PDB entry 2HG3 | X-ray diffraction, 2.70 A resolution | chains L and M of the 3 polymer chains in the assembly

== Chain L ==
Name: Reaction center protein L chain
From: Rhodobacter sphaeroides
UniProt: P0C0Y8 (RCEL_RHOSH); numbering as in UniProt (aligned over 1-281)
Chain sequence (281 residues; each row starts with the number of its first residue):
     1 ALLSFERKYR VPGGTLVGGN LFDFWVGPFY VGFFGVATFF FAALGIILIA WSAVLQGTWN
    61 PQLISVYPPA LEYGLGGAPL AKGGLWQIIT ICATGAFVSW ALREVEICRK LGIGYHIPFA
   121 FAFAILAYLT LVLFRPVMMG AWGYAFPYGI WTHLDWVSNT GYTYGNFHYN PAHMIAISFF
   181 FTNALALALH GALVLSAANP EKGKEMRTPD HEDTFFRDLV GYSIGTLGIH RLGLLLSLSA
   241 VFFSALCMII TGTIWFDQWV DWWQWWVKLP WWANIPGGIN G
Bound ions: bacteriochlorophyll a Mg site 1 near H153 (its only coordinating residue here); bacteriochlorophyll a Mg site 2 near H173 (its only coordinating residue here); Fe ion: H190, H230 (shared with H219(M), E234(M), H266(M) of chain M)
Small-molecule neighbours:
  - bacteriochlorophyll a (BCL), molecule 1: I46, I49, F97, Y128, L131, F146, I150, W151, H153, L154, W156, V157
  - bacteriochlorophyll a (BCL), molecule 2: F97, F121, A124, I125, A127, Y128, L131, W156, V157, S158, T160, G161, Y162, N166, F167, H168, H173, A176, I177, F180, F181, V241, S244, A245, C247, M248
  - bacteriochlorophyll a (BCL), molecule 3: V157, Y162, H168, F181
  - bacteriochlorophyll a (BCL), molecule 4: H168, M174, I177, S178, F181, T182, L185
  - bacteriopheophytin a (BPH), molecule 1: T38, F41, A42, G45, I49, C92, A93, A96, F97, W100, E104, I117, A120, F121, F123, A124, Y128, F146, Y148, G149, I150, H153, F180, S237, L238, V241
  - bacteriopheophytin a (BPH), molecule 2: F181, A184, L185, A188, L189, F216, L219, V220
  - 6,7-dibromo-phosphatidylcholine (PC9; (7R,14S)-14,15-dibromo-4-hydroxy-N,N,N-trimethyl-9-oxo-7-[(palmitoyloxy)methyl]-3,5,8-trioxa-4-phosphahexacosan-1-aminium 4-oxide), molecule 1: A1, P28, F29
  - 6,7-dibromo-phosphatidylcholine (PC9), molecule 2: V220, G221, Y222
  - ubiquinone-10 (U10), molecule 1: V26, F29, Y30, V31, G35, T38, F39, W100, R103
  - ubiquinone-10 (U10), molecule 2: P171, M174, I175, S178, F179, T182, L185, A186, L189, H190, L193, V194, E212, D213, F216, V220, Y222, S223, I224, G225, T226, I229, L232, W262, W263
From the paper describing this entry:
  - binding site for 6,7-dibromo-phosphatidylcholine: V220 to Y222

== Chain M ==
Name: Reaction center protein M chain
From: Rhodobacter sphaeroides
UniProt: P0C0Y9 (RCEM_RHOSH); numbering as in UniProt (aligned over 1-307)
Chain sequence (307 residues; numbered 1 to 307; the number before each row is that of its first residue):
     1 AEYQNIFSQV QVRGPADLGM TEDVNLANRS GVGPFSTLLG WFGNAQLGPI YLGSLGVLSL
    61 FSGLMWFFTI GIWFWYQAGW NPAVFLRDLF FFSLEPPAPE YGLSFAAPLK EGGLWLIASF
   121 FMFVAVWSWW GRTYLRAQAL GMGKHTAWAF LSAIWLWMVL GFIRPILMGS WSEAVPYGIF
   181 SHLDWTNNFS LVHGNLFYNP FHGLSIAFLY GSALLFAMHG ATILAVSRFG GERELEQIAD
   241 RGTAAERAAL FWRWTMGFNA TMEGIHRWAI WMAVLVTLTG GIGILLSGTV VDNWYVWGQN
   301 HGMAPLN
Disordered / not traced: 303-307
Bound ions: bacteriochlorophyll a Mg site 1 near H182 (its only coordinating residue here); bacteriochlorophyll a Mg site 2 near H202 (its only coordinating residue here); Fe ion: H219, E234, H266 (shared with H190(L), H230(L) of chain L)
Small-molecule neighbours:
  - bacteriochlorophyll a (BCL), molecule 1: W66, F67, M122, V126, F150, A153, I154, L156, W157, L160, W185, T186, N187, F189, S190, N195, L196, F197, H202, S205, I206, L209, Y210, V276, T277, G280, G281, I284
  - bacteriochlorophyll a (BCL), molecule 2: L89, M122, W157, L160, V175, I179, H182, L183, W185, T186
  - bacteriochlorophyll a (BCL), molecule 3: T186, F197, Y210
  - bacteriochlorophyll a (BCL), molecule 4: F197, G203, I206, A207, Y210, G211, L214
  - bacteriopheophytin a (BPH), molecule 1: S59, L60, G63, L64, F67, A125, V126, W129, T133, T146, A149, F150, A153, A273, V274, T277
  - bacteriopheophytin a (BPH), molecule 2: Y210, A213, L214, A217, M218, W252, T255, M256
  - heptane-1,2,3-triol (HTO): P200, G203, L204, A207
  - 6,7-dibromo-phosphatidylcholine (PC9; (7R,14S)-14,15-dibromo-4-hydroxy-N,N,N-trimethyl-9-oxo-7-[(palmitoyloxy)methyl]-3,5,8-trioxa-4-phosphahexacosan-1-aminium 4-oxide), molecule 1: S30, G31, V32, G33, L47, G48, I50, L60, W129
  - 6,7-dibromo-phosphatidylcholine (PC9), molecule 2: F208, R253, M256, G257, F258, W268, W271, M272, L275
  - ubiquinone-10 (U10): L214, L215, M218, H219, T222, I223, A245, A248, A249, W252, M256, F258, N259, A260, T261, M262, I265, W268, M272

== How chain L and chain M interact ==
Pairs across the interface (215; chain L residue first):
  A1(L) - R253(M)  hydrogen bond (backbone-side chain)
  L2(L) - R253(M)
  L3(L) - R253(M)
  L3(L) - N259(M)
  F5(L) - R241(M)
  F5(L) - E246(M)
  F5(L) - L250(M)  hydrophobic
  E6(L) - L250(M)
  E6(L) - R253(M)  salt bridge
  E6(L) - W254(M)  hydrogen bond
  K8(L) - E246(M)  salt bridge
  Y9(L) - T243(M)  hydrogen bond
  Y9(L) - E246(M)  hydrogen bond
  Y9(L) - R247(M)
  Y9(L) - L250(M)  hydrophobic
  Y9(L) - W254(M)
  R10(L) - R253(M)
  R10(L) - W254(M)
  W25(L) - W254(M)
  P28(L) - R253(M)
  P28(L) - W254(M)
  P28(L) - G257(M)
  F29(L) - W254(M)
  F29(L) - T255(M)
  F29(L) - M256(M)
  F29(L) - G257(M)
  Y30(L) - W254(M)  hydrogen bond (backbone-backbone)
  W100(L) - T255(M)
  R103(L) - W254(M)  hydrogen bond (side chain-backbone)
  R103(L) - T255(M)  hydrogen bond (side chain-backbone)
  E104(L) - F251(M)
  E104(L) - T255(M)
  I107(L) - F251(M)  hydrophobic
  I107(L) - W254(M)  hydrophobic
  I107(L) - T255(M)
  C108(L) - F251(M)  hydrophobic
  K110(L) - W254(M)
  L111(L) - R247(M)  hydrogen bond (backbone-side chain)
  L111(L) - L250(M)
  L111(L) - F251(M)
  L111(L) - W254(M)  hydrophobic
  G112(L) - R228(M)  hydrogen bond (backbone-side chain)
  G112(L) - F229(M)
  I113(L) - A225(M)
  I113(L) - V226(M)  hydrophobic
  I113(L) - R228(M)
  I113(L) - F229(M)  hydrophobic
  I113(L) - R247(M)
  I113(L) - F251(M)  hydrophobic
  G114(L) - A225(M)  hydrogen bond (backbone-backbone)
  G114(L) - R228(M)
  H116(L) - Q4(M)  hydrogen bond (side chain-backbone)
  H116(L) - A221(M)
  H116(L) - L224(M)
  H116(L) - A225(M)
  I117(L) - A221(M)
  I117(L) - T222(M)
  I117(L) - F251(M)  hydrophobic
  I117(L) - W252(M)  hydrophobic
  W151(L) - F197(M)
  L154(L) - F197(M)
  D155(L) - Y198(M)
  S158(L) - F197(M)
  Y162(L) - N187(M)  hydrogen bond
  Y162(L) - L191(M)
  N166(L) - L183(M)
  N166(L) - N187(M)
  H168(L) - L183(M)  hydrogen bond (side chain-backbone)
  H168(L) - T186(M)
  Y169(L) - F180(M)
  Y169(L) - D184(M)  hydrogen bond
  M174(L) - F180(M)  hydrophobic
  M174(L) - L183(M)  hydrophobic
  F180(L) - L209(M)
  F180(L) - A213(M)  hydrophobic
  N183(L) - S212(M)  hydrogen bond (side chain-backbone)
  N183(L) - A213(M)
  N183(L) - F216(M)
  A184(L) - A273(M)
  A186(L) - F216(M)
  L187(L) - S212(M)
  L187(L) - F216(M)  hydrophobic
  L187(L) - A269(M)  hydrophobic
  A188(L) - A273(M)
  L189(L) - T146(M)
  H190(L) - H219(M)
  H190(L) - E234(M)  salt bridge
  H190(L) - H266(M)  hydrogen bond
  G191(L) - H266(M)
  A192(L) - H145(M)
  A192(L) - T146(M)
  A192(L) - I270(M)  hydrophobic
  V194(L) - E234(M)
  V194(L) - L235(M)
  V194(L) - H266(M)
  L195(L) - H145(M)
  L195(L) - E263(M)
  L195(L) - H266(M)
  L195(L) - R267(M)
  L195(L) - I270(M)  hydrophobic
  S196(L) - M142(M)
  S196(L) - G143(M)  hydrogen bond (backbone-backbone)
  S196(L) - H145(M)
  A197(L) - M142(M)  hydrophobic
  A197(L) - L235(M)  hydrophobic
  A198(L) - L235(M)
  A198(L) - I238(M)  hydrophobic
  N199(L) - G143(M)
  N199(L) - H145(M)
  N199(L) - E263(M)  hydrogen bond
  N199(L) - R267(M)  hydrogen bond
  P200(L) - G141(M)
  P200(L) - G143(M)
  E201(L) - Q138(M)
  E201(L) - G141(M)  hydrogen bond (backbone-backbone)
  E201(L) - M142(M)
  E201(L) - K144(M)  salt bridge
  K204(L) - G141(M)
  M206(L) - L235(M)
  R207(L) - E22(M)  salt bridge
  R207(L) - L140(M)  hydrogen bond (side chain-backbone)
  R207(L) - G141(M)
  R207(L) - M142(M)
  R207(L) - L235(M)
  T208(L) - L235(M)
  P209(L) - L235(M)
  D210(L) - M20(M)
  H211(L) - M20(M)
  H211(L) - E22(M)  salt bridge
  H211(L) - M142(M)
  E212(L) - L235(M)
  D213(L) - N44(M)
  T214(L) - G19(M)
  T214(L) - M20(M)  hydrogen bond (side chain-backbone)
  T214(L) - R29(M)
  T214(L) - L140(M)
  F215(L) - T133(M)
  F215(L) - R136(M)
  F215(L) - A137(M)
  F215(L) - L140(M)  hydrophobic
  F215(L) - T146(M)
  R217(L) - N44(M)
  R217(L) - Q46(M)
  R217(L) - G48(M)
  R217(L) - P49(M)
  R217(L) - I50(M)
  D218(L) - R29(M)  salt bridge
  D218(L) - I50(M)
  D218(L) - Y51(M)  hydrogen bond (backbone-backbone)
  D218(L) - R132(M)  hydrogen bond (backbone-side chain)
  L219(L) - I50(M)
  L219(L) - W129(M)
  L219(L) - R132(M)  hydrogen bond (backbone-side chain)
  L219(L) - T133(M)
  V220(L) - I50(M)
  G221(L) - L47(M)
  G221(L) - G48(M)  hydrogen bond (backbone-backbone)
  G221(L) - I50(M)
  Y222(L) - L39(M)  hydrophobic
  Y222(L) - N44(M)  hydrogen bond (side chain-backbone)
  Y222(L) - Q46(M)
  Y222(L) - L47(M)  hydrophobic
  S223(L) - N44(M)  hydrogen bond (backbone-side chain)
  I224(L) - G43(M)
  I224(L) - N44(M)  hydrogen bond (backbone-backbone)
  G225(L) - N44(M)
  T226(L) - E232(M)  hydrogen bond (side chain-backbone)
  L227(L) - N5(M)
  L227(L) - L224(M)  hydrophobic
  G228(L) - F42(M)
  I229(L) - F216(M)
  H230(L) - H219(M)  hydrogen bond
  H230(L) - G220(M)
  H230(L) - I223(M)
  H230(L) - E234(M)  salt bridge
  R231(L) - Y3(M)
  R231(L) - N5(M)  hydrogen bond (side chain-backbone)
  R231(L) - I6(M)  hydrogen bond (side chain-backbone)
  R231(L) - F7(M)
  R231(L) - S8(M)  hydrogen bond
  R231(L) - W41(M)  hydrogen bond (side chain-backbone)
  R231(L) - F42(M)  hydrogen bond (side chain-backbone)
  L232(L) - F42(M)
  G233(L) - F216(M)
  L234(L) - A217(M)
  L234(L) - A221(M)  hydrophobic
  L234(L) - L224(M)  hydrophobic
  S237(L) - A213(M)
  S237(L) - A217(M)
  W263(L) - F90(M)  hydrophobic
  W263(L) - F180(M)  hydrophobic
  W266(L) - L86(M)  hydrogen bond (side chain-backbone)
  W266(L) - R87(M)  hydrogen bond (side chain-backbone)
  V267(L) - R87(M)
  V267(L) - F91(M)  hydrophobic
  W272(L) - A83(M)
  W272(L) - L86(M)  hydrophobic
  W272(L) - R87(M)  hydrogen bond (backbone-side chain)
  A273(L) - R87(M)
  I275(L) - N81(M)
  I275(L) - A83(M)  hydrophobic
  I275(L) - V84(M)  hydrophobic
  I275(L) - R87(M)  hydrogen bond (backbone-side chain)
  P276(L) - V84(M)
  G277(L) - R87(M)  hydrogen bond (backbone-side chain)
  G278(L) - Q77(M)
  G278(L) - V84(M)
  G278(L) - D88(M)
  I279(L) - Q77(M)
  I279(L) - D88(M)  hydrogen bond (backbone-side chain)
  I279(L) - F91(M)  hydrophobic
  I279(L) - F92(M)  hydrophobic
  N280(L) - R87(M)
  N280(L) - D88(M)  hydrogen bond
  N280(L) - F91(M)
Interface residues without a listed pair, chain L (100 interface residues in all): Q62, Y115, A120, V157, F181, L193, L235, G281
Interface residues without a listed pair, chain M (102 interface residues in all): E2, D17, V24, A78, A149, N195, L215, M218, A239, A249, M272, G302

== Overview ==
100 residues of chain L and 102 residues of chain M are in contact, with 43 hydrogen bonds and 8 salt bridges.
Polar pairs include E6(L)-R253(M), K8(L)-E246(M) and H190(L)-E234(M). The paper reports a binding site for
6,7-dibromo-phosphatidylcholine at V220(L).
Here chain L is Reaction center protein L chain and chain M is Reaction center protein M chain, both from
Rhodobacter sphaeroides. Entry 2HG3 (Reaction centre from Rhodobacter sphaeroides strain R-26.1 complexed with
brominated phosphatidylcholine) was determined by X-ray diffraction, deposited together with 2HG9, 2HH1, 2HHK,
2HIT and 2HJ6.
